Entry 7Q7W (X-ray diffraction, 1.85 A resolution); this record covers chain A.

Chain A:
Molecule: Tyrosine-protein kinase JAK2
From: Homo sapiens
Notes: EC 2.7.10.2
UniProtKB: O60674 (JAK2_HUMAN); residues 839-1132 here = UniProt positions 839-1132
Amino-acid sequence (316 residues; row label = number of the first residue in the row):
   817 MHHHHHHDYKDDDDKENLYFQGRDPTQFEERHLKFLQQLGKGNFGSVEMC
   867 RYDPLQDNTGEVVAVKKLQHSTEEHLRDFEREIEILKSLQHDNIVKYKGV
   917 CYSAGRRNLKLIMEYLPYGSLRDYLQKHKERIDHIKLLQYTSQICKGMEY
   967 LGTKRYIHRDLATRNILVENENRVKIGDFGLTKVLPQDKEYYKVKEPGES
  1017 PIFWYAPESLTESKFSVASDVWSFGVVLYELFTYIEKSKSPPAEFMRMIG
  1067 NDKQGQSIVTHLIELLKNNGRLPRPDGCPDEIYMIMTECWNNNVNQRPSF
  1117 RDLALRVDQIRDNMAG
Not modelled in the structure: 817-839, 1132
Modified residues: Tyr1007 (O-phosphotyrosine; PTR); Tyr1008 (O-phosphotyrosine; PTR)
Differences from the reference sequence: initiating methionine (817); expression tag (818-838); conflict Ser1073 (Met in O60674), Thr1076 (Phe in O60674)
Ligand contacts: 9HR (4-[2-[5-(dimethylamino)pentylamino]-8-[[(2S)-1-oxidanylpropan-2-yl]amino]quinazolin-6-yl]-5-ethyl-2-fluoranyl-phenol): Leu855, Gly856, Lys857, Val863, Ala880, Val881, Lys882, Glu898, Leu902, Val911, Leu927, Met929, Glu930, Tyr931, Leu932, Pro933, Tyr934, Gly935, Lys943, Arg980, Asn981, Leu983, Gly993, Asp994, Phe995, Gly996
Swiss-Prot annotation at these positions:
  - active site: Asp976 (Proton acceptor)
  - binding site (ATP): Leu855 to Val863, Lys882
  - modified residue (Phosphotyrosine): Tyr868, Tyr966, Tyr972, Tyr1007, Tyr1008
  - mutagenesis: Lys882 (K882E: Loss of ability to up-regulate potassium voltage-gated channel activity of KCNA3)

In short:
Ligands of chain A: compound 9HR. Curated annotation (UniProt) lists active-site residue Asp976, 10
ATP-binding residues and one mutagenesis site.
Chain A is Tyrosine-protein kinase JAK2 (Homo sapiens); the structure, JAK2 in complex with
4-(2-{[5-(dimethylamino)pentyl]amino}-8-{[(2S)-1-hydroxypropan-2-yl]amino}quinazolin-6-yl)-5-ethyl-2-fluorophenol,
was determined by X-ray diffraction together with 7Q6H, 7Q7I, 7Q7K and 7Q7L from the same study.
